PDB entry 8G0C | electron microscopy, 2.80 A resolution | chains A and D of the 20 polymer chains in the assembly

Chain A:
Protein: ATP synthase subunit alpha
Organism: Mycolicibacterium smegmatis MC2 155
Notes: EC 7.1.2.2
Reference sequence: A0R202 (ATPA_MYCS2); numbering as in UniProt (aligned over 1-548)
Amino-acid sequence (548 residues; row label = number of the first residue in the row):
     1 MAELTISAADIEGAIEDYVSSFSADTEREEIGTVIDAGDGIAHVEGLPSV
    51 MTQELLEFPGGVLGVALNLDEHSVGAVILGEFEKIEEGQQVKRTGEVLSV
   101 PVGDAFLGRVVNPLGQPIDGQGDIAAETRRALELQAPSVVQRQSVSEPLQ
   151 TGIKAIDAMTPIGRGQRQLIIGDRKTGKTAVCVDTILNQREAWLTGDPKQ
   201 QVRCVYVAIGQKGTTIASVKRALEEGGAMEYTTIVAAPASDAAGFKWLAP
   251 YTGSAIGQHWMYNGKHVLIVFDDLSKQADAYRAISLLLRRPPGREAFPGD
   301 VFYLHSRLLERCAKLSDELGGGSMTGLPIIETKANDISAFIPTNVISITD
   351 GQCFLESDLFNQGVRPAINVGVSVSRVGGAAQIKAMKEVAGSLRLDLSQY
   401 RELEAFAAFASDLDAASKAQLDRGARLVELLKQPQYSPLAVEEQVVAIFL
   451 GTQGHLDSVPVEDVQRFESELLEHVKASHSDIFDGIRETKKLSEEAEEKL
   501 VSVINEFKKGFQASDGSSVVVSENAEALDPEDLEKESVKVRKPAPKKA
Disordered / not traced: 1-6, 516-532, 546-548
Residues lining bound ligands: ATP (adenosine-5'-triphosphate): Asp173, Arg174, Lys175, Thr176, Gly177, Lys178, Thr179, Ala180, Arg365, Pro366, Gln433, Pro434, Gln435
UniProt features mapped onto this chain:
  - binding site (ATP): Gly172 to Thr179
  - site: Ser373 (Required for activity)

Chain D:
Protein: ATP synthase subunit beta
Organism: Mycolicibacterium smegmatis MC2 155
Notes: EC 7.1.2.2
Reference sequence: A0R200 (ATPB_MYCS2); residues 1-475 here = UniProt positions 1-475
Amino-acid sequence (475 residues; each row starts with the number of its first residue):
     1 MTATAEKTAGRVVRITGPVVDVEFPRGSVPELFNALHAEITFGALAKTLT
    51 LEVAQHLGDSLVRCISMQPTDGLVRGVEVTDTGASISVPVGDGVKGHVFN
   101 ALGDCLDDPGYGKDFEHWSIHRKPPAFSDLEPRTEMLETGLKVVDLLTPY
   151 VRGGKIALFGGAGVGKTVLIQEMINRIARNFGGTSVFAGVGERTREGNDL
   201 WVELADANVLKDTALVFGQMDEPPGTRMRVALSALTMAEFFRDEQGQDVL
   251 LFIDNIFRFTQAGSEVSTLLGRMPSAVGYQPTLADEMGELQERITSTRGR
   301 SITSMQAVYVPADDYTDPAPATTFAHLDATTELSRAVFSKGIFPAVDPLA
   351 SSSTILDPAIVGDEHYRVAQEVIRILQRYKDLQDIIAILGIDELSEEDKQ
   401 LVNRARRIERFLSQNMMAAEQFTGQPGSTVPLKETIEAFDKLTKGEFDHL
   451 PEQAFFLIGGLDDLAKKAESLGAKL
Disordered / not traced: 1-7, 472-475

How chain A and chain D interact:
Pairs across the interface - 19 pairs, chain A then chain D:
  Pro48(A) - Arg75(D)
  Val50(A) - Leu73(D)
  Val50(A) - Val74(D)
  Met51(A) - Leu73(D)
  Thr52(A) - Asp71(D)
  Thr52(A) - Gly72(D)  hydrogen bond (backbone-backbone)
  Thr52(A) - Leu73(D)  hydrogen bond (backbone-backbone)
  Asn68(A) - Ile15(D)
  Leu69(A) - Arg14(D)
  Leu69(A) - Ile15(D)  hydrogen bond (backbone-backbone)
  Glu71(A) - Val13(D)
  Gly299(A) - Glu265(D)
  Ser338(A) - Ala312(D)
  Gly371(A) - Phe338(D)
  Gly371(A) - Ser339(D)
  Gly378(A) - Gln421(D)
  Gly379(A) - Gln421(D)  hydrogen bond (backbone-backbone)
  Gly391(A) - Phe422(D)
  Gly391(A) - Thr423(D)
Other interface residues (no listed pair), chain A (26 interface residues in all): Leu67, Asp70, Val139, Gly293, Arg294, Ser306, Arg307, Ala339, Val377, Ser392, Ser398, Gln399, Phe409
Other interface residues (no listed pair), chain D (20 interface residues in all): Asn198, Met220, Gly278, Lys340, Gly390

In short:
26 residues of chain A and 20 residues of chain D are in contact, with 4 hydrogen bonds. The backbones
hydrogen-bond at Thr52(A)-Gly72(D), Thr52(A)-Leu73(D) and Leu69(A)-Ile15(D). Ligands of chain A: ATP. UniProt
lists 8 ATP-binding residues on chain A.
Here chain A is ATP synthase subunit alpha and chain D is ATP synthase subunit beta, both from
Mycolicibacterium smegmatis MC2 155. Entry 8G0C (Cryo-EM structure of TBAJ-876-bound Mycobacterium smegmatis
ATP synthase rotational state 1 (backbone model)) was determined by electron microscopy (same publication as
8G07, 8G08, 8G09, 8G0A, 8G0B, 8G0D and 8G0E).
